PDB entry 4BBR | X-ray diffraction, 3.40 A resolution | chains A and B of the 13 polymer chains in the assembly

# Chain A
Name: DNA-directed RNA polymerase II subunit RPB1
From: Saccharomyces cerevisiae
Notes: EC 2.7.7.6
UniProt: P04050 (RPB1_YEAST); numbering as in UniProt (aligned over 1-1733)
Sequence (1733 residues; row label = number of the first residue in the row):
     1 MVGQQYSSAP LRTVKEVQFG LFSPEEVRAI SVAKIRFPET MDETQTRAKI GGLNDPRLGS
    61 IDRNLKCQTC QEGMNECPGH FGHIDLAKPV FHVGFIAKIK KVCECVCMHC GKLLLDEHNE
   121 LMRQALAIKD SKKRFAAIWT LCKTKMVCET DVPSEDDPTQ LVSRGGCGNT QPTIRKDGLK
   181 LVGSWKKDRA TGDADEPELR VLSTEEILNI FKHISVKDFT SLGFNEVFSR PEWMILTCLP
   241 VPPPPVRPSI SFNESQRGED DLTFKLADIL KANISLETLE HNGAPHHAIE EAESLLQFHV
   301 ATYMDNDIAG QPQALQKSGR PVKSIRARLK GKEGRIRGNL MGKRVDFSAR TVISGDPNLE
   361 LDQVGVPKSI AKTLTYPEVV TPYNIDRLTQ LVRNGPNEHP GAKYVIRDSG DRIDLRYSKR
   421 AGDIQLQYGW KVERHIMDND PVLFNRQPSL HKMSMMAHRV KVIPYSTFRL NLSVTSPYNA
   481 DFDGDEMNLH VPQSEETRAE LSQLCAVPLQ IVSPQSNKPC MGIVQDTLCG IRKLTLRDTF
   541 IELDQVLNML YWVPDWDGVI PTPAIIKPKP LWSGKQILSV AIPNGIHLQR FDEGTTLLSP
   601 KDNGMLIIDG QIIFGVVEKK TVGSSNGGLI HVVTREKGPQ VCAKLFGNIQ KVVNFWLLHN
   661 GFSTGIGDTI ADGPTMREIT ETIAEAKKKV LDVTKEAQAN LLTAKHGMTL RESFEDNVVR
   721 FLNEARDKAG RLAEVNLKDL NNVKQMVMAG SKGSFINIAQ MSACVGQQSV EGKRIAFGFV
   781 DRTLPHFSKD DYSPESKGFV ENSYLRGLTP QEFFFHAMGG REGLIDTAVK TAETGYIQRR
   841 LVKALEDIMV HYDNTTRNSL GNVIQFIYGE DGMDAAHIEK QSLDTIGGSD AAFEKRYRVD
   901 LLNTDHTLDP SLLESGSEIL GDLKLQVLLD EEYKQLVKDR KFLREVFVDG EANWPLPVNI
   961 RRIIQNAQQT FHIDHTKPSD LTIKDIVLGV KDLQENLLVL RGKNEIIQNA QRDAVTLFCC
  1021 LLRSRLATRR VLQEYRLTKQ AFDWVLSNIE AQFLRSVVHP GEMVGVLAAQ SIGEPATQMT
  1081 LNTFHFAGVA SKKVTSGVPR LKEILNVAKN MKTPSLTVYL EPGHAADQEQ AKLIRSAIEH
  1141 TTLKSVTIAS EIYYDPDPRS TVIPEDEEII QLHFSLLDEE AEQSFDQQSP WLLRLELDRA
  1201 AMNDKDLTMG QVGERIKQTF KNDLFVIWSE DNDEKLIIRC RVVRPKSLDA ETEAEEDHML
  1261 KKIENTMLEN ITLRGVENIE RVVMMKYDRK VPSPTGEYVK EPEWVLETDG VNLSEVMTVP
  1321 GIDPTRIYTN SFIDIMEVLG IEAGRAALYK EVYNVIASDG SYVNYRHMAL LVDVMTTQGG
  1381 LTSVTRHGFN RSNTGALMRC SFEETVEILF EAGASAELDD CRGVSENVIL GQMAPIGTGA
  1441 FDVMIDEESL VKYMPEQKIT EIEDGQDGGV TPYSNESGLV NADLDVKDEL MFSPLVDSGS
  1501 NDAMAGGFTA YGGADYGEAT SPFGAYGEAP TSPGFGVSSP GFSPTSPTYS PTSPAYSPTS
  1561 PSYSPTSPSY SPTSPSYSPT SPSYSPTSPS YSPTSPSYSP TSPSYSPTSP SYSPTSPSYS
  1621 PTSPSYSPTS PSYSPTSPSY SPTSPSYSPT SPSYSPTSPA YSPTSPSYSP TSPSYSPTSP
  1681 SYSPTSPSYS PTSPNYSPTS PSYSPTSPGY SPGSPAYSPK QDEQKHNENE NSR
Unresolved in the structure: 1-2, 187-194, 1082-1092, 1176-1186, 1245-1253, 1456-1733
UniProt features mapped onto this chain:
  - region: Pro248 to Asp260 (Lid loop), Asn306 to Lys323 (Rudder loop), Pro810 to Glu822 (Bridging helix)
  - binding site (Zn(2+)): Cys67, Cys70, Cys77, His80, Cys107, Cys110, Cys148, Cys167
  - binding site (Mg(2+)): Asp481, Asp483, Asp485
  - modified residue: Thr1471 (Phosphothreonine)
  - cross-link (Glycyl lysine isopeptide (Lys-Gly)): Lys695 (interchain with G-Cter in ubiquitin), Lys1246 (interchain with G-Cter in ubiquitin), Lys1350 (interchain with G-Cter in ubiquitin)
  - natural variant: Ser1653 to Pro1659 (deletion: In strain: A364A)
  - mutagenesis: Lys1246 (K1246R: Impairs ubiquitination during transcription stress)
Bound ions: Zn2+ site 1: Cys67, Cys70, Cys77, His80; Zn2+ site 2: Cys107, Cys110, Cys148, Cys167; Mg2+ site 1: Asn479, Asp481, Asp485; Mg2+ site 2 near Asp481 (its only coordinating residue here)
From the paper describing this entry:
  - Mg2+ coordination: Asp481
  - conformationally variable residues (side-chain flip): Asp481, Asp483

# Chain B
Name: DNA-directed RNA polymerase II subunit RPB2
From: Saccharomyces cerevisiae
Notes: EC 2.7.7.6
UniProt: P08518 (RPB2_YEAST); residue numbers follow UniProt; this construct covers 1-1224
Sequence (1224 residues; row label = number of the first residue in the row):
     1 MSDLANSEKY YDEDPYGFED ESAPITAEDS WAVISAFFRE KGLVSQQLDS FNQFVDYTLQ
    61 DIICEDSTLI LEQLAQHTTE SDNISRKYEI SFGKIYVTKP MVNESDGVTH ALYPQEARLR
   121 NLTYSSGLFV DVKKRTYEAI DVPGRELKYE LIAEESEDDS ESGKVFIGRL PIMLRSKNCY
   181 LSEATESDLY KLKECPFDMG GYFIINGSEK VLIAQERSAG NIVQVFKKAA PSPISHVAEI
   241 RSALEKGSRF ISTLQVKLYG REGSSARTIK ATLPYIKQDI PIVIIFRALG IIPDGEILEH
   301 ICYDVNDWQM LEMLKPCVED GFVIQDRETA LDFIGRRGTA LGIKKEKRIQ YAKDILQKEF
   361 LPHITQLEGF ESRKAFFLGY MINRLLLCAL DRKDQDDRDH FGKKRLDLAG PLLAQLFKTL
   421 FKKLTKDIFR YMQRTVEEAH DFNMKLAINA KTITSGLKYA LATGNWGEQK KAMSSRAGVS
   481 QVLNRYTYSS TLSHLRRTNT PIGRDGKLAK PRQLHNTHWG LVCPAETPEG QACGLVKNLS
   541 LMSCISVGTD PMPIITFLSE WGMEPLEDYV PHQSPDATRV FVNGVWHGVH RNPARLMETL
   601 RTLRRKGDIN PEVSMIRDIR EKELKIFTDA GRVYRPLFIV EDDESLGHKE LKVRKGHIAK
   661 LMATEYQDIE GGFEDVEEYT WSSLLNEGLV EYIDAEEEES ILIAMQPEDL EPAEANEEND
   721 LDVDPAKRIR VSHHATTFTH CEIHPSMILG VAASIIPFPD HNQSPRNTYQ SAMGKQAMGV
   781 FLTNYNVRMD TMANILYYPQ KPLGTTRAME YLKFRELPAG QNAIVAIACY SGYNQEDSMI
   841 MNQSSIDRGL FRSLFFRSYM DQEKKYGMSI TETFEKPQRT NTLRMKHGTY DKLDDDGLIA
   901 PGVRVSGEDV IIGKTTPISP DEEELGQRTA YHSKRDASTP LRSTENGIVD QVLVTTNQDG
   961 LKFVKVRVRT TKIPQIGDKF ASRHGQKGTI GITYRREDMP FTAEGIVPDL IINPHAIPSR
  1021 MTVAHLIECL LSKVAALSGN EGDASPFTDI TVEGISKLLR EHGYQSRGFE VMYNGHTGKK
  1081 LMAQIFFGPT YYQRLRHMVD DKIHARARGP MQVLTRQPVE GRSRDGGLRF GEMERDCMIA
  1141 HGAASFLKER LMEASDAFRV HICGICGLMT VIAKLNHNQF ECKGCDNKID IYQIHIPYAA
  1201 KLLFQELMAM NITPRLYTDR SRDF
Unresolved in the structure: 1-19, 142-145, 152-162, 339-344, 503-508, 669-677, 716-721, 920-932
Bound ions: Zn2+: Cys1163, Cys1166, Cys1182, Cys1185
From the paper describing this entry:
  - conformationally variable residues (order/disorder transition): Glu438 to Asn443, Asp837

# How chain A and chain B interact
Pairs across the interface - 454 pairs, chain A then chain B:
  Gln4(A) with Phe1158(B); Arg1159(B)
  Gln5(A) with Arg1159(B), hydrogen bond (backbone-side chain); Leu1175(B)
  Ser7(A) with Arg1159(B); His1161(B), hydrogen bond; Leu1175(B); Phe1180(B); Gln1193(B), hydrogen bond (backbone-side chain)
  Ser8(A) with Asn1178(B), hydrogen bond; Phe1180(B)
  Ala9(A) with His1161(B); Gln1193(B), hydrogen bond (backbone-side chain)
  Pro10(A) with Ile1191(B); Tyr1192(B); Gln1193(B), hydrogen bond (backbone-backbone)
  Leu11(A) with Gln1193(B); His1195(B)
  Arg12(A) with Tyr1192(B); Gln1193(B), hydrogen bond (backbone-backbone); Ile1194(B); Thr1218(B), hydrogen bond
  Thr13(A) with Thr1218(B)
  Val14(A) with Ile1194(B), hydrophobic; Leu1216(B), hydrophobic; Tyr1217(B)
  Lys15(A) with Tyr1217(B), hydrogen bond (backbone-backbone); Thr1218(B); Asp1219(B); Arg1220(B), hydrogen bond (backbone-side chain)
  Glu16(A) with Arg1215(B); Leu1216(B); Tyr1217(B), hydrogen bond (backbone-backbone); Arg1220(B); Ser1221(B), hydrogen bond; Arg1222(B)
  Val17(A) with Arg1215(B)
  Gln18(A) with Thr1213(B); Pro1214(B); Arg1215(B), hydrogen bond (backbone-backbone); Tyr1217(B)
  Phe19(A) with Thr1213(B); Pro1214(B), hydrophobic
  Gly20(A) with Ile1212(B); Thr1213(B), hydrogen bond (backbone-backbone)
  Leu21(A) with Asn1211(B); Thr1213(B)
  Phe22(A) with Leu1168(B), hydrophobic; Met1208(B), hydrophobic; Asn1211(B), hydrogen bond (backbone-backbone); Thr1213(B)
  Glu26(A) with Cys1166(B); Leu1168(B); Arg1215(B), salt bridge
  Ala29(A) with Gly1184(B)
  Ile30(A) with Leu1168(B), hydrophobic; Thr1170(B); Lys1183(B), hydrogen bond (backbone-side chain)
  Val32(A) with Lys1183(B)
  Arg47(A) with Arg935(B)
  Arg63(A) with Arg884(B)
  Gln68(A) with Ile1172(B)
  Thr69(A) with Lys1174(B)
  Cys70(A) with Ile1172(B), hydrophobic; Lys1174(B)
  Glu72(A) with Ala1173(B); Leu1175(B), hydrogen bond (side chain-backbone)
  Met74(A) with Arg1116(B), hydrogen bond (backbone-side chain)
  Asn75(A) with Arg1116(B), hydrogen bond
  Glu76(A) with Phe1158(B); Arg1159(B), salt bridge; Leu1175(B)
  Pro78(A) with Val1160(B), hydrophobic; Lys1201(B), hydrogen bond (backbone-side chain); Gln1205(B), hydrogen bond (backbone-side chain)
  Gly79(A) with Gln1205(B)
  His80(A) with Ile1172(B)
  Phe81(A) with Gln1205(B); Met1208(B), hydrophobic; Ala1209(B)
  His92(A) with Met1210(B), hydrogen bond (side chain-backbone); Asn1211(B)
  Phe95(A) with Ile1212(B), hydrophobic
  Phe228(A) with Arg1215(B)
  Trp233(A) with Asn1211(B)
  Leu236(A) with Asn1211(B)
  Pro240(A) with Met1208(B); Asn1211(B)
  Pro243(A) with Gln1205(B)
  Pro245(A) with Leu1114(B); Tyr1198(B); Lys1201(B); Leu1202(B)
  Val246(A) with Leu1114(B); Gln1205(B); Glu1206(B)
  Pro248(A) with Leu1114(B)
  Phe252(A) with Tyr866(B); Arg935(B)
  Asn253(A) with Thr916(B); Arg935(B)
  Glu254(A) with Ile918(B); Arg935(B), salt bridge
  Ser255(A) with Tyr866(B)
  Gln256(A) with Tyr866(B)
  Tyr303(A) with Ala1209(B)
  Met304(A) with Met1210(B), hydrophobic
  Gln313(A) with Met473(B)
  Leu315(A) with Met473(B), hydrophobic
  Ser318(A) with Gln469(B)
  Gly319(A) with Lys470(B); Met473(B)
  Pro321(A) with Met473(B)
  Ile325(A) with Glu1206(B); Ala1209(B), hydrophobic; Met1210(B), hydrophobic
  Leu329(A) with Leu1203(B), hydrophobic; Glu1206(B); Leu1207(B), hydrophobic; Met1210(B), hydrophobic
  Arg335(A) with Leu1114(B); Ala1199(B); Leu1202(B); Glu1206(B), salt bridge
  Ile336(A) with Leu1203(B), hydrophobic
  Arg337(A) with Arg1129(B), hydrogen bond (backbone-side chain); Glu1132(B), salt bridge
  Gly338(A) with Arg1129(B), hydrogen bond (backbone-side chain)
  Asn339(A) with Thr1115(B); Gln1117(B), hydrogen bond (backbone-side chain); Ala1199(B)
  Leu340(A) with Ala1199(B); Ala1200(B)
  Met341(A) with Glu1132(B); Arg1135(B)
  Gly342(A) with Arg1129(B); Phe1130(B); Gly1131(B); Glu1132(B)
  Lys343(A) with Gln1117(B); Arg1129(B); Phe1130(B), hydrogen bond (backbone-backbone); Leu1151(B), hydrogen bond (side chain-backbone); Ser1155(B); Asp1156(B), salt bridge; Pro1197(B)
  Arg344(A) with Pro1118(B), hydrogen bond (side chain-backbone); Val1119(B); Glu1120(B), salt bridge; Gly1127(B); Leu1128(B); Arg1129(B); Ser1155(B), hydrogen bond (backbone-side chain)
  Val345(A) with Pro1118(B); Gly1127(B); Leu1128(B), hydrogen bond (backbone-backbone); Phe1130(B), hydrophobic; Arg1150(B); Ala1154(B)
  Asp346(A) with Arg1106(B), salt bridge; Arg1108(B); Pro1118(B); Arg1150(B), hydrogen bond (backbone-side chain); Ala1154(B), hydrogen bond (backbone-backbone)
  Phe347(A) with Arg1106(B), hydrogen bond (backbone-backbone); Ala1107(B), hydrophobic; Arg1108(B); Arg1150(B)
  Ser348(A) with Ala1105(B); Arg1106(B), hydrogen bond (backbone-backbone); Leu1128(B), hydrogen bond (side chain-backbone)
  Ala349(A) with His1104(B); Ala1105(B), hydrophobic; Leu1128(B)
  Arg350(A) with Lys1102(B); Ile1103(B); His1104(B), hydrogen bond (backbone-backbone); Leu1128(B)
  Thr351(A) with Val1099(B); Ile1103(B)
  Val352(A) with Val1099(B), hydrophobic
  Gly355(A) with Tyr833(B)
  Asp356(A) with Tyr833(B), hydrogen bond
  Pro357(A) with Ser831(B); Gly832(B); Tyr833(B)
  Asn358(A) with Tyr833(B)
  Ser369(A) with Ile1103(B)
  Ile370(A) with Ile1103(B), hydrophobic; Ala1105(B), hydrophobic
  Thr373(A) with Ala1107(B)
  Leu374(A) with Arg1106(B)
  Arg412(A) with Arg1108(B)
  Glu433(A) with Arg1108(B), salt bridge
  Leu443(A) with Phe1146(B), hydrophobic
  Asn445(A) with Glu1134(B)
  Gln447(A) with Arg1129(B), hydrogen bond (side chain-backbone); Glu1134(B)
  Ser449(A) with Met1133(B); Glu1134(B), hydrogen bond; Cys1137(B)
  Leu450(A) with Met1133(B), hydrophobic
  His451(A) with Cys1137(B)
  Lys452(A) with Ala1140(B); His1141(B), hydrogen bond (backbone-side chain)
  Met455(A) with Phe1130(B), hydrophobic; Glu1134(B); Cys1137(B), hydrophobic; Met1138(B), hydrophobic; His1141(B), hydrogen bond (backbone-side chain)
  Tyr465(A) with Ile976(B), hydrophobic
  Ser466(A) with Gln975(B), hydrogen bond; Val1099(B); Asp1100(B), hydrogen bond; Ile1103(B)
  Thr467(A) with Ile976(B); Gly977(B); Val1099(B)
  Arg469(A) with Tyr833(B); Ile976(B); Gly991(B), hydrogen bond (side chain-backbone)
  Leu472(A) with Gln835(B); Glu836(B)
  Thr475(A) with Glu836(B)
  Ala480(A) with Glu836(B)
  Asp481(A) with Glu836(B); Asp837(B)
  Phe482(A) with Gln835(B); Glu836(B), hydrogen bond (backbone-backbone); Asp837(B); Ser838(B); Thr989(B), hydrogen bond (backbone-side chain)
  Asp483(A) with Asp837(B); Lys979(B); Lys987(B)
  Gly484(A) with Thr989(B)
  Glu486(A) with Lys1102(B), salt bridge
  Asn488(A) with Leu1128(B)
  His490(A) with Phe1130(B); Phe1146(B); Arg1150(B), hydrogen bond
  Val491(A) with Arg1150(B), hydrogen bond (backbone-side chain)
  Pro492(A) with Glu1149(B)
  Gln493(A) with Glu1149(B), hydrogen bond (backbone-side chain)
  Ser494(A) with Glu1149(B)
  Glu496(A) with Ser1145(B), hydrogen bond
  Thr497(A) with Ser1145(B); Phe1146(B); Glu1149(B), hydrogen bond
  Glu500(A) with Ala1143(B); Ala1144(B), hydrogen bond (side chain-backbone); Ser1145(B), hydrogen bond; Phe1146(B), hydrogen bond (side chain-backbone)
  Leu501(A) with Phe1146(B), hydrophobic
  Leu504(A) with His1141(B)
  Cys505(A) with Met1138(B), hydrophobic; His1141(B)
  Gln510(A) with His1141(B)
  Val524(A) with Gln835(B)
  Gln525(A) with Gln835(B); Glu836(B), hydrogen bond (side chain-backbone); His1015(B)
  Asp526(A) with Cys829(B), hydrogen bond; Gly832(B); Gln835(B); Asn1013(B), hydrogen bond; His1015(B), salt bridge
  Thr527(A) with Gln835(B)
  Cys529(A) with His1015(B)
  Leu658(A) with Tyr830(B); Ser831(B); Asn1074(B), hydrogen bond (backbone-side chain); His1076(B); Leu1081(B)
  His659(A) with Asn1074(B); Thr1077(B); Leu1081(B)
  Asn660(A) with Leu1081(B); Met1082(B), hydrogen bond (backbone-backbone); Ala1083(B), hydrogen bond (backbone-backbone)
  Gly661(A) with Ala1083(B)
  Phe662(A) with Ile827(B); Ala828(B); Cys829(B), hydrogen bond (backbone-backbone); Pro1014(B)
  Ser663(A) with Ile827(B), hydrogen bond (side chain-backbone); Pro1014(B); Gln1084(B); Ile1085(B); Phe1086(B), hydrogen bond (side chain-backbone)
  Thr664(A) with Ile827(B); Pro1014(B); Ile1017(B); Phe1086(B)
  Gly665(A) with Leu1026(B); Phe1069(B); Phe1086(B)
  Ile666(A) with Leu1026(B); Ile1027(B), hydrophobic; Leu1030(B), hydrophobic; Arg1067(B); Phe1086(B), hydrophobic
  Gly667(A) with Arg1067(B)
  Asp668(A) with Phe1069(B)
  Ile670(A) with Val1052(B), hydrophobic; Arg1067(B)
  Thr680(A) with Ile729(B)
  Asn742(A) with Phe1069(B)
  Met746(A) with Pro1014(B); His1015(B), hydrogen bond
  Ser751(A) with His1015(B), hydrogen bond
  Lys752(A) with His1015(B); Ser1019(B)
  Asn757(A) with Pro1018(B); Ser1019(B); Met1021(B)
  Gln760(A) with Met1021(B)
  Met761(A) with Pro1018(B); Met1021(B), hydrophobic; Val1023(B), hydrophobic
  Glu771(A) with Gln513(B)
  Ile775(A) with Asn516(B)
  Ala776(A) with Asn516(B)
  Gly778(A) with Asp397(B); His515(B), hydrogen bond (backbone-side chain); Asn516(B), hydrogen bond (backbone-side chain)
  Phe779(A) with Asn516(B); Thr517(B); Glu698(B); Glu699(B)
  Val780(A) with Glu699(B), hydrogen bond (backbone-side chain)
  Arg782(A) with Glu698(B), hydrogen bond (side chain-backbone); Glu699(B), hydrogen bond (side chain-backbone); Ile701(B), hydrogen bond (side chain-backbone)
  Thr783(A) with Asn516(B)
  Leu784(A) with Trp519(B), hydrophobic
  Pro785(A) with Glu698(B); Ile701(B); Leu702(B); Ile703(B), hydrogen bond (backbone-backbone)
  His786(A) with Trp519(B), hydrogen bond; Ile703(B); Met705(B); Glu742(B), salt bridge
  Phe787(A) with Leu702(B)
  Glu801(A) with Ile729(B)
  Asn802(A) with Arg728(B); Ile729(B), hydrogen bond (side chain-backbone)
  Tyr804(A) with His761(B), hydrogen bond (backbone-side chain); Asn762(B); Gln763(B); Met1021(B), hydrophobic; Val1023(B), hydrophobic
  Leu805(A) with His761(B), hydrogen bond (backbone-side chain); Val1023(B), hydrophobic; Val1052(B), hydrophobic
  Arg806(A) with Pro725(B), hydrogen bond (side chain-backbone); Ala726(B); Lys727(B), hydrogen bond (side chain-backbone); Arg728(B), hydrogen bond (backbone-side chain); Ile729(B); His761(B)
  Gly807(A) with Arg728(B); Asp760(B); His761(B)
  Leu808(A) with Arg728(B); Asp760(B), hydrogen bond (backbone-backbone); Phe1047(B)
  Thr809(A) with Ile729(B); Arg730(B)
  Pro810(A) with Trp519(B); Met705(B), hydrophobic; Arg730(B); Pro745(B), hydrophobic; Phe1047(B), hydrophobic
  Phe813(A) with Pro524(B), hydrophobic; Ile748(B), hydrophobic; Leu749(B), hydrophobic; Pro759(B); Asn767(B); Phe1047(B), hydrophobic
  Phe814(A) with Leu514(B), hydrophobic; His515(B); Trp519(B), hydrophobic
  His816(A) with Gln763(B); Ser764(B), hydrogen bond (backbone-side chain)
  Ala817(A) with Leu514(B); Pro524(B), hydrophobic; Ser764(B), hydrogen bond (backbone-side chain)
  Met818(A) with Leu514(B); Asn516(B)
  Gly820(A) with Ser764(B)
  Arg821(A) with Arg512(B), hydrogen bond (side chain-backbone); Gln513(B); Leu514(B); Pro524(B), hydrogen bond (side chain-backbone); Thr527(B)
  Glu822(A) with Gln513(B)
  Leu824(A) with Pro765(B), hydrophobic; Thr768(B); Tyr769(B), hydrophobic
  Ile825(A) with Arg512(B); Gln513(B); Cys533(B), hydrophobic
  Ala828(A) with Gly530(B)
  Gln838(A) with Met1133(B)
  Arg839(A) with Glu1132(B), salt bridge
  Val842(A) with Asp1136(B)
  Lys843(A) with Glu1132(B), salt bridge; Arg1135(B)
  Glu846(A) with Arg1135(B), salt bridge
  Met1063(A) with Ile1139(B)
  Val1066(A) with Asp1136(B); Ile1139(B), hydrophobic; Ala1140(B), hydrophobic
  Gln1070(A) with Asp1136(B); Cys1137(B); Ala1140(B)
  Lys1144(A) with Glu262(B), salt bridge
  Asn1265(A) with Gly263(B); Ser265(B), hydrogen bond
  Glu1269(A) with Gly263(B)
  Ser1401(A) with Glu1132(B)
  Leu1409(A) with Leu1207(B), hydrophobic; Ile1212(B)
  Phe1410(A) with Met1210(B), hydrophobic; Ile1212(B), hydrophobic
  Leu1418(A) with Arg1222(B)
  Asp1420(A) with Arg1220(B), hydrogen bond (backbone-side chain); Arg1222(B), salt bridge
  Arg1422(A) with Phe1224(B)
  Val1424(A) with Ile1139(B), hydrophobic
  Val1428(A) with Leu1147(B), hydrophobic; Leu1151(B), hydrophobic
  Ile1429(A) with Pro1197(B); Ala1200(B)
  Leu1430(A) with His1195(B); Ile1196(B); Pro1197(B)
  Gly1431(A) with Lys1148(B); Met1152(B); His1195(B); Pro1197(B)
  Gln1432(A) with Lys1148(B)
  Met1433(A) with Ser1145(B); Lys1148(B)
  Ala1434(A) with Ala1144(B)
  Ile1436(A) with Ile1139(B), hydrophobic; Gly1142(B); Ala1144(B)
  Gly1437(A) with Gly1142(B)
  Thr1438(A) with Gly1142(B), hydrogen bond (side chain-backbone); Ser1145(B)
  Gly1439(A) with Ala1144(B)
Interface residues without a listed pair, chain A (237 interface residues in all): Tyr6, Val27, Ser31, Cys77, Cys238, Pro242, Lys317, Arg326, Arg328, Ile353, Ser354, Pro367, Thr375, Tyr404, Tyr417, Pro448, Asn654, Leu657, Val743, Val770, Ser788, Lys789, Glu795, Gln811, Glu812, Gly835, Leu1067, Val1406, Gly1413, Cys1421, Ser1425
Interface residues without a listed pair, chain B (207 interface residues in all): His400, Lys471, His518, Cys523, Glu529, Gln531, Gly534, Ala695, Ser700, Ala704, Val731, Asn834, His887, Gly988, Ile992, Arg1020, Glu1053, Lys1080, Gly1109, Gln1112, Val1113, Val1171, Asn1176, Phe1204

# Summary
237 residues of chain A and 207 residues of chain B are in contact; the contacts include 87 hydrogen bonds and
17 salt bridges. Polar contacts include Glu26(A)-Arg1215(B), Glu76(A)-Arg1159(B) and Glu254(A)-Arg935(B). The
paper reports Mg2+ coordination by Asp481(A); conformational variability at Asp481(A), Asp483(A) and Glu438(B)
among others.
Chain A is DNA-directed RNA polymerase II subunit RPB1 and chain B is DNA-directed RNA polymerase II subunit
RPB2, both from Saccharomyces cerevisiae; the structure, Structure of RNA polymerase II-TFIIB complex, was
determined by X-ray diffraction (same publication as 4BBS).
